Entry 8J7B (electron microscopy, 3.22 A resolution); this record covers chains B and H of the 16 polymer chains in the assembly.

[Chain B]
Name: Photosystem I P700 chlorophyll a apoprotein A2
Organism: Arabidopsis thaliana
Notes: EC 1.97.1.12
UniProtKB: P56767 (PSAB_ARATH); numbering as in UniProt (aligned over 1-734)
Amino-acid sequence (734 residues; each row starts with the number of its first residue):
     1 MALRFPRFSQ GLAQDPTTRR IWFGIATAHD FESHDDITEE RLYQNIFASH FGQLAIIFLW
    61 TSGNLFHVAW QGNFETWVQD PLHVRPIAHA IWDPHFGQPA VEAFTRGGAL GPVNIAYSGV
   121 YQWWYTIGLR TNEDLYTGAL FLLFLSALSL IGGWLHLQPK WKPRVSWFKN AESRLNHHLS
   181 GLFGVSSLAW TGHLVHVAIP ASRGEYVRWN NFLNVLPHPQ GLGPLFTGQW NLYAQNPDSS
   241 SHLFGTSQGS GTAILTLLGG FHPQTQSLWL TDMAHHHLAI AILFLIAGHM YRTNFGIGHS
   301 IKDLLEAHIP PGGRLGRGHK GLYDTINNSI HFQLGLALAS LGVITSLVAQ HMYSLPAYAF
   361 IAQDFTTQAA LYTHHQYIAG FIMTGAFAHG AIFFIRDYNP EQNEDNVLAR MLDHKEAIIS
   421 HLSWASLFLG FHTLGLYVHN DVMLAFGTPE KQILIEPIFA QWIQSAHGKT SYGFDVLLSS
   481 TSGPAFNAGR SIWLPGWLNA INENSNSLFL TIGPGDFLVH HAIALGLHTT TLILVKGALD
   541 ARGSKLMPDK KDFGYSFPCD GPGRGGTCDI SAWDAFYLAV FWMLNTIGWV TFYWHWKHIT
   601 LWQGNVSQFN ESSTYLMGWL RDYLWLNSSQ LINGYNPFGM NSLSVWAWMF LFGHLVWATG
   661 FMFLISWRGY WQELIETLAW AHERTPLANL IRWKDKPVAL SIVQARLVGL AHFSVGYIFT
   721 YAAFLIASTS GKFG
Disordered / not traced: 1-2
Metal / ion sites: chlorophyll a Mg site 1 near Gln53 (its only coordinating residue here); chlorophyll a Mg site 2 near Asp93 (its only coordinating residue here)
Residues lining bound ligands:
  - beta-carotene (BCR), molecule 1: Ile21, Ile25, Ile691
  - beta-carotene (BCR), molecule 2: Leu54, Ile57, Phe58, Gly181, Leu182, Val185, Ser186
  - beta-carotene (BCR), molecule 3: Leu65, Trp123, Trp124, Ile127, Gly138, Phe141, Leu142, Leu145, Trp209, Phe212
  - beta-carotene (BCR), molecule 4: Leu188, Leu222, Leu225, Ile282, Leu285, Ile286, His289, Ile297
  - beta-carotene (BCR), molecule 5: Phe332, Gly335, Leu336, Ala339, Val343, Met383, Ala386, Phe387, Gly390, Phe393, Phe394, Ala538
  - beta-carotene (BCR), molecule 6: Met411, Val535, Leu539
  - beta-carotene (BCR), molecule 7: Phe428, His432, Thr433, Leu436, Ile455, Phe517, His521
  - beta-carotene (BCR), molecule 8: Phe431, Leu434, Gly435, Val438
  - beta-carotene (BCR), molecule 9: Val645, Trp648, Met649, Phe652, Ile675, Leu678, Phe719
  - beta-carotene (BCR), molecule 10: Thr685, Pro686, Leu687
  - chlorophyll a isomer (CL0): Leu620, Leu624, Trp625
  - chlorophyll a (CLA), molecule 1: Phe5, Phe8, Gly24, Ile25, Ala28, His29, Phe31, His34, Ser49, Ile56
  - chlorophyll a (CLA), molecule 2: Thr18, Ile21, Trp22, Ile675, Leu678, His682, Ile691, Arg692, Trp693, Lys694, Asp695, Pro697, Val698
  - chlorophyll a (CLA), molecule 3: Trp22, Phe652, Leu655, Val656, Thr659, Met662, Phe663, Leu700, Val708, Ala711, His712, Val715
  - chlorophyll a (CLA), molecule 4: Ile25, Ala26, Thr27, Ala28, His29, Asp30, His331, Leu334, Leu338, Phe381, Ile382, Thr384, Gly385, Ala388, His389, Ile392, Arg396, Tyr555, Trp573, Phe576
  - chlorophyll a (CLA), molecule 5: His29, Phe31, Tyr43, Ile46, Ser49, His50, Gln53, Leu54, Arg174, His178, Ile330, His331, Gln333, Leu334, Ala337, Leu338, Leu341
  - chlorophyll a (CLA), molecule 6: His29, Gln53, Ile56, Ile57, Trp60, Leu341, Phe381, Ile382
  - chlorophyll a (CLA), molecule 7: Phe47, Phe51, Leu148, Gly152, Leu155, His156, Trp161, Trp167
  - chlorophyll a (CLA), molecule 8: Phe47, His50, Phe51, Leu54, Trp123, Trp167, Phe168, Asn170, Ser173, Arg174, His177, His178, Gly181, Leu182, Phe183, Tyr358
  - chlorophyll a (CLA), molecule 9: Ile57, Trp60, Thr61, Ser118, Gly119, Trp123, Val185, Ser186, Ala189, Leu341, Ile344, Thr345, Val348, Met352, Tyr358, Leu371, His374, His375, Ile378, Ile382
  - chlorophyll a (CLA), molecule 10: Phe58, Ile127, Gly128, Leu129, Asp134, Thr137, Gly138, Phe141, Leu145, Leu148, Ser186, Ala189, Trp190, Gly192, His193, His196, Val197, Val207, Arg208, Trp209, Phe212
  - chlorophyll a (CLA), molecule 11: Leu59, Trp60, Gly63, Phe66, His67, Trp70, Gln71, His89, Ala90, Trp92
  - chlorophyll a (CLA), molecule 12: Trp60, Asn64, Val68, Ala88, His89, Asn114, Ile115, Ala116, Tyr117, Ser118, Val120, Val645, Trp646, Met649, Phe719
  - chlorophyll a (CLA), molecule 13: Trp60, Asn64, Tyr117, Ser118, Ala370, Thr373, His374, Tyr377, Ile378, Phe381, Met649, Val715, Ile718, Phe719, Tyr721, Ala722, Leu725, Ile726
  - chlorophyll a (CLA), molecule 14: His89, Ala90, Ile91, Trp92, Asp93, His95, Phe96, Phe104, Asn114, Ser644, Val645, Trp648
  - chlorophyll a (CLA), molecule 15: Trp123, Thr126, Ile127, Phe183, Ser186, Ser187, Trp190, Met273, His276, His277, Ile280, Ile344, Leu347, Val348, Met352, Ala357, Tyr358
  - chlorophyll a (CLA), molecule 16: Trp167, Asn170, Ser173, His177, Thr293, Asn294, Phe295
  - chlorophyll a (CLA), molecule 17: Ala171, Arg174, Leu175, His178, Leu179, Phe183, Ile301, Leu305, Tyr323, Ile326, Asn327, Leu336, Ala337, Ser340, Ile344
  - chlorophyll a (CLA), molecule 18: Leu175, Leu179, Leu283, Phe284, Ala287, Met290, Tyr291, Ile301, Leu304
  - chlorophyll a (CLA), molecule 19: Asn176, His177, Ser180, Val185, Leu285, His289, Tyr291, Thr293, Phe295, Ile297
  - chlorophyll a (CLA), molecule 20: Leu188, Ala189, Thr191, Gly192, Val195, His196, Phe212, Leu213, Val215, Leu216, Pro217, His218, Gly221, Leu222, Tyr233, Leu278
  - chlorophyll a (CLA), molecule 21: Leu225, Trp230, Asn231, Tyr233, Ala234, Leu255, Thr256, Leu257, His275, Leu278, Ala279, Ile282, Leu283, Ile492
  - chlorophyll a (CLA), molecule 22: Thr256, Leu257, Gly259, Gly260, Leu268, Asp272, Met273, His275, His276, Ala279, Ile280, Leu283, His351, Leu355, Trp493, Trp497
  - chlorophyll a (CLA), molecule 23: Ile286, Ala287, His289, Met290, Ile297, Gly298, His299
  - chlorophyll a (CLA), molecule 24: Met290, His299, Asp303, Leu304, Ala307, His308
  - chlorophyll a (CLA), molecule 25: Leu305, His308, Leu315, His319, Leu322, Ile326, Phe332, Val407, Leu408, Met411
  - chlorophyll a (CLA), molecule 26: Ala307, His308, Ile309, Pro310, Pro311, Arg314, Leu315
  - chlorophyll a (CLA), molecule 27: Arg314, Leu315, Val407, Arg410, Met411, His414, Ala417, Ile418, His421
  - chlorophyll a (CLA), molecule 28: Leu336, Ala339, Ser340, Val343, Leu347, Gln350, His351, Tyr353, Ser354, Leu355, Leu508, Phe509
  - chlorophyll a (CLA), molecule 29: Val343, Ser346, Leu347, Gln350, Gln376, Gly380, Met383, Phe387, Leu527, Thr530, Thr531, Leu534, Met583, Ile587
  - chlorophyll a (CLA), molecule 30: Gln350, Tyr353, Tyr372, Gln376, Phe459, Ala460, Ile463, Gln464, Phe509, Leu510, Ile512, His520, Ile523, Leu527, Val590, Tyr593, Trp594, His598
  - chlorophyll a (CLA), molecule 31: Ala417, His421, Trp424
  - chlorophyll a (CLA), molecule 32: Ile418, His421, Leu422, Trp424, Ala524, His528, Thr531
  - chlorophyll a (CLA), molecule 33: Ser420, Ser423, Trp424, Leu427, Phe431
  - chlorophyll a (CLA), molecule 34: Trp424, Leu427, Phe428, Phe431, His432
  - chlorophyll a (CLA), molecule 35: Ser426, Leu427, Gly430, Phe431, Leu434, Leu525, Thr529, Leu532, Ile533, Leu578, Phe581, Trp582
  - chlorophyll a (CLA), molecule 36: Phe428, Leu429, Glu456, Pro457, Ile458, Phe459, Ala460, Asp516, Phe517, His520, His521, Ala524, His528
  - chlorophyll a (CLA), molecule 37: His432, Gly435, Leu436, Val438, His439, Val442, Met443, Lys451, Ile453
  - chlorophyll a (CLA), molecule 38: Thr433, Leu434, Tyr437, Val519, Ala522, Leu525, Asn585, Trp589, Phe592, Leu616, Trp619, Leu624, Ser628, Ile632, Phe650, His654, Trp657, Tyr717, Thr720, Tyr721, Phe724
  - chlorophyll a (CLA), molecule 39: Leu434, Val438, Asp441, Leu525, Phe581, Trp582, Asn585, Trp589, Leu616, Leu620, Trp657
  - chlorophyll a (CLA), molecule 40: Ile458, Phe459, Trp462
  - chlorophyll a (CLA), molecule 41: Trp462, Ile463, Ala466, His467, Leu477, Leu478, Trp493, Trp497
  - chlorophyll a (CLA), molecule 42: Leu477, Pro484, Ala485, Ala488, Ile492, Trp493
  - chlorophyll a (CLA), molecule 43: Trp648, Leu651, Phe652, His654, Leu655, Trp657, Ala658
  - chlorophyll a (CLA), molecule 44: Leu655, Ala658, Thr659, Phe661, Met662, Ile665, Ser666, Tyr670, Trp671, Leu674
  - chlorophyll a (CLA), molecule 45: Leu678, Ala681, His682, Thr685, Ala688, Ile691
  - chlorophyll a (CLA), molecule 46: Trp680, Ala681, Arg684, Thr685, Pro686
  - phylloquinone (PQN): Trp22, Met662, Phe663, Ser666, Trp667, Arg668, Trp671, Ala699, Leu700, Ser701, Ala705
  - 4Fe-4S cluster (SF4): Cys559, Gly561, Pro562, Thr567, Cys568, Trp667, Arg706
Swiss-Prot annotation at these positions:
  - binding site ([4Fe-4S] cluster): Cys559, Cys568
  - binding site (chlorophyll a): His654, Met662, Tyr670
  - binding site (phylloquinone): Trp671

[Chain H]
Name: Photosystem I reaction center subunit VI-2, chloroplastic
Organism: Arabidopsis thaliana
UniProtKB: Q9SUI6 (PSAH2_ARATH); residues 1-145 here = UniProt positions 1-145
Amino-acid sequence (145 residues; each row starts with the number of its first residue):
     1 MASFATIAAV QPSAAVKGLG GSSLAGAKLF IKPSRQSFKT KSTRAGAVVA KYGDKSVYFD
    61 LEDLGNTTGQ WDVYGSDAPS PYNPLQSKFF ETFAAPFTKR GLLLKFLILG GGSLLTYVSA
   121 NSTGDVLPIK RGPQEPPKLG PRGKL
Disordered / not traced: 1-55
Residues lining bound ligands:
  - chlorophyll a (CLA), molecule 1: Pro81, Tyr82, Gln86, Phe90
  - chlorophyll a (CLA), molecule 2: Asn83, Leu85, Gln86, Phe89, Phe90
  - chlorophyll a (CLA), molecule 3: Gly111, Gly112, Leu114, Leu115, Val118, Leu127

[How chain B and chain H interact]
Contacting residue pairs - 29 pairs, chain B then chain H:
  Leu82(B) - Lys144(H)  hydrogen bond (backbone-side chain)
  His83(B) - Gly143(H)
  His83(B) - Lys144(H)
  His83(B) - Leu145(H)  hydrogen bond (backbone-backbone)
  Arg85(B) - Gly140(H)
  Arg85(B) - Leu145(H)  hydrogen bond (side chain-backbone)
  Ile91(B) - Ile129(H)
  Trp92(B) - Ser119(H)
  Trp92(B) - Ile129(H)  hydrophobic
  Asp93(B) - Ile129(H)
  Pro94(B) - Leu127(H)
  Phe96(B) - Pro128(H)
  Gln98(B) - Pro128(H)
  Gln98(B) - Gly132(H)  hydrogen bond (side chain-backbone)
  Val101(B) - Gly132(H)
  Val101(B) - Pro133(H)
  Glu102(B) - Pro133(H)
  Glu102(B) - Gln134(H)  hydrogen bond (side chain-backbone)
  Glu102(B) - Glu135(H)
  Thr105(B) - Pro133(H)
  Gly107(B) - Leu145(H)  hydrogen bond (backbone-backbone)
  Leu110(B) - Pro133(H)
  Gln363(B) - Arg142(H)  hydrogen bond (backbone-side chain)
  Phe365(B) - Arg142(H)
  Ser730(B) - Pro141(H)
  Gly731(B) - Pro141(H)
  Lys732(B) - Pro141(H)
  Phe733(B) - Arg142(H)  hydrogen bond (backbone-side chain)
  Gly734(B) - Pro141(H)
Other interface residues (no listed pair), chain B (26 interface residues in all): Gly97, Arg106, Gly111, Pro112, Pro686
Other interface residues (no listed pair), chain H (19 interface residues in all): Tyr74, Lys130, Arg131, Pro137, Lys138

[Overview]
Chain B and chain H form an interface of 26 and 19 residues respectively; the contacts include 8 hydrogen
bonds. Among the polar pairs are Leu82(B)-Lys144(H), Arg85(B)-Leu145(H) and Gln98(B)-Gly132(H).
Chain B is Photosystem I P700 chlorophyll a apoprotein A2 and chain H is Photosystem I reaction center subunit
VI-2, chloroplastic, both from Arabidopsis thaliana; the structure, Coordinates of Cryo-EM structure of the
Arabidopsis thaliana PSI in state 2 (PSI-ST2), was determined by electron microscopy together with 8J7A from
the same study.
